Entry 1PZ2 (X-ray diffraction, 2.00 A resolution); this record covers chains A and B.

# Chain A (and B)
Protein: Alpha-L-arabinofuranosidase
Organism: Geobacillus stearothermophilus
Notes: EC 3.2.1.55; chain B of this document is another copy of the same molecule, construct and numbering; everything in this record applies to it too
UniProtKB: Q9XBQ3 (ABFA_BACST); residues 1-502 here correspond to UniProt positions 0-501 (UniProt number = residue number - 1)
Chain sequence (502 residues; each row starts with the number of its first residue):
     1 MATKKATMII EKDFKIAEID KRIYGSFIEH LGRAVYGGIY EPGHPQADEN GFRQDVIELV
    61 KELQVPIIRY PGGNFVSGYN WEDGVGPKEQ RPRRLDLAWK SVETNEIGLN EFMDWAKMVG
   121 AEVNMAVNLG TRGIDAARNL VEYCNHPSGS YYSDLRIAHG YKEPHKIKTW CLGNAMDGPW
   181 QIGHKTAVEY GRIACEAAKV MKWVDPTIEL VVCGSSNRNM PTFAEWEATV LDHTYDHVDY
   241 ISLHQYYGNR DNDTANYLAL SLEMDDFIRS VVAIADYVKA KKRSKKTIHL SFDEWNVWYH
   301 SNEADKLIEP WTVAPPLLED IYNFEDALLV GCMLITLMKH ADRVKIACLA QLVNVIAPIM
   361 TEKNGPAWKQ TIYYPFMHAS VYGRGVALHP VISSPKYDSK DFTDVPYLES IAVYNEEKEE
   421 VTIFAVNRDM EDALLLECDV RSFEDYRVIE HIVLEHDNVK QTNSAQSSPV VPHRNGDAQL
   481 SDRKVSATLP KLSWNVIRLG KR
Not modelled in the structure: 1-4, 502
Sequence notes: engineered mutation Ala175 (Glu174 in Q9XBQ3)
Swiss-Prot annotation at these positions:
  - binding site (alpha-L-arabinofuranose): Tyr247
Covalent attachments: alpha-L-arabinofuranose (AHR) linked to Glu294
Ligand contacts: alpha-L-arabinofuranose (AHR): Phe27, Glu29, Leu31, Gly73, Asn74, Trp99, Asn174, Tyr246, Trp298, Leu318, Ala350, Gln351, Ile356
What the authors report for this chain:
  - binding site for alpha-L-arabinofuranose: Tyr246, Glu294, Gln351
  - catalytic residues: Glu294
  - catalytic residues: Tyr246 (proposed by the authors, not directly observed)
  - specificity-determining residues: Trp298, Gln351 (proposed by the authors, not directly observed)

# How chain A and chain B interact
Pairs across the interface (31):
  Ile9(A) - Glu11(B)
  Asp13(A) - Ile9(B)
  Asp13(A) - Val391(B)
  Phe14(A) - Glu11(B)
  Phe14(A) - Phe14(B)  hydrophobic
  Phe14(A) - Val391(B)  hydrophobic
  Arg218(A) - Arg283(B)  hydrogen bond (backbone-side chain)
  Asn219(A) - Arg283(B)
  Met220(A) - Arg283(B)  hydrogen bond (backbone-side chain)
  Phe223(A) - Lys281(B)
  Phe223(A) - Arg283(B)
  Ala224(A) - Tyr277(B)
  Ala224(A) - Lys281(B)
  Ala228(A) - Tyr277(B)
  Ser270(A) - Ala280(B)
  Ala273(A) - Ala273(B)
  Ala273(A) - Asp276(B)
  Ile274(A) - Tyr277(B)  hydrophobic
  Asp276(A) - Ala273(B)
  Tyr277(A) - Ala224(B)
  Tyr277(A) - Ala228(B)
  Tyr277(A) - Ile274(B)  hydrophobic
  Tyr277(A) - Tyr277(B)  hydrophobic
  Ala280(A) - Ser270(B)
  Lys281(A) - Ala224(B)
  Arg283(A) - Arg218(B)  hydrogen bond (side chain-backbone)
  Arg283(A) - Asn219(B)
  Arg283(A) - Met220(B)  hydrogen bond (side chain-backbone)
  Arg283(A) - Phe223(B)
  Val391(A) - Asp13(B)
  Val391(A) - Phe14(B)  hydrophobic
Other interface residues (no listed pair), chain A (23 interface residues in all): Glu11, Pro221, Glu225, His389, Asp401
Other interface residues (no listed pair), chain B (23 interface residues in all): Pro221, Glu225, Lys285, His389

# Overview
The chain A/chain B interface involves 23 residues from each chain, with 4 hydrogen bonds. Polar contacts
include Arg218(A)-Arg283(B) and Met220(A)-Arg283(B). Alpha-L-arabinofuranose is covalently linked to
Glu294(A). Curated annotation (UniProt) lists alpha-L-arabinofuranose-binding residue Tyr247(A) on chain A.
The paper reports catalytic residues Glu294(A) and Tyr246(A); a binding site for alpha-L-arabinofuranose at
Tyr246(A), Glu294(A) and Gln351(A).
Chain A and chain B are both Alpha-L-arabinofuranosidase (Geobacillus stearothermophilus); the structure,
Crystal structure of a transient covalent reaction intermediate of a family 51 alpha-L-arabinofuranosidase,
was determined by X-ray diffraction, deposited together with 1PZ3 and 1QW8.
